PDB entry 5TUC | X-ray diffraction, 2.50 A resolution | chain A

Chain A:
Protein: Sus TBC1D15 GAP Domain
Organism: Sus scrofa
UniProt: F1SH24 (F1SH24_PIG); numbering as in UniProt (aligned over 270-617)
Amino-acid sequence (348 residues; each row starts with the number of its first residue):
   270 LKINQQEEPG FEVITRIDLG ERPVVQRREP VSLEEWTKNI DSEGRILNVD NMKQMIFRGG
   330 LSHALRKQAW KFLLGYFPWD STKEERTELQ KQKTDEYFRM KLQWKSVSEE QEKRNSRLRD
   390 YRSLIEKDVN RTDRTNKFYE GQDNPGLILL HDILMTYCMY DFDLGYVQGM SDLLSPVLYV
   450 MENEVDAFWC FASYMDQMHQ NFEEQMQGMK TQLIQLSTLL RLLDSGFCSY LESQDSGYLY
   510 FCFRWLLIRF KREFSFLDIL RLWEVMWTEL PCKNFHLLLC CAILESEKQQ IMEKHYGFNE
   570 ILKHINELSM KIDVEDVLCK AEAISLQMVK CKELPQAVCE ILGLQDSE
Disordered / not traced: 270-283, 615-617
What the authors report for this chain:
  - catalytic residues: Arg-400, Gln-437 (proposed by the authors, not directly observed)
  - mutagenesis - R400A, R400K, Q437A: abolished catalytic activity on Rab7a GTP
  - mutagenesis - R400A, R400K: abolished catalytic activity on Rab11a GTP

In short:
From the paper: catalytic residues Arg-400 and Gln-437; R400A, R400K and Q437A abolish catalytic activity on
Rab7a GTP.
Chain A is Sus TBC1D15 GAP Domain (Sus scrofa); the structure, Crystal Structure of the Sus TBC1D15 GAP
Domain, was determined by X-ray diffraction, deposited together with 5TUB.
